5TS4 - chain A; structure by X-ray diffraction, 3.00 A resolution.

Chain A:
Name: denovo NTF2
Source organism: synthetic construct
Sequence (110 residues; numbered -3 to 106; the number before each row is that of its first residue; numbers below 1 keep their minus sign (Gly-3 is residue -3)):
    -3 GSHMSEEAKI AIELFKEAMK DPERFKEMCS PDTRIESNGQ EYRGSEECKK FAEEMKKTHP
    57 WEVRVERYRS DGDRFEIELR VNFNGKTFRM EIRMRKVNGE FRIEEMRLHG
Disordered / not traced: -3 to -1, 55-57, 79-81
Cystine bridges: Cys25-Cys44

In short:
Chain A is denovo NTF2 (synthetic construct); the structure, Crystal structure of a de novo designed protein
with curved beta-sheet, was determined by X-ray diffraction, deposited together with 5L33, 5TPH, 5TPJ and
5TRV.
